7D02 - chain A; structure by X-ray diffraction, 1.65 A resolution.

# Chain A
Name: Lysozyme C
From: Gallus gallus
Notes: EC 3.2.1.17
Reference sequence: P00698 (LYSC_CHICK); residue numbers follow UniProt; this construct covers 1-147
Sequence (147 residues; numbered 1 to 147; the number before each row is that of its first residue):
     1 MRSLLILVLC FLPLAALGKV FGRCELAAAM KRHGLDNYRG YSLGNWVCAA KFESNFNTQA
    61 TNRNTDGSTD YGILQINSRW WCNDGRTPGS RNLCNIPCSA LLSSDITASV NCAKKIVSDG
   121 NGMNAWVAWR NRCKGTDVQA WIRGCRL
Unresolved in the structure: 1-18
Curated features (UniProtKB/Swiss-Prot):
  - active site: E53, D70
  - binding site (substrate): D119
  - natural variant: Y71 (Y71F; Y71S)
Disulfides: C24-C145, C48-C133, C82-C98, C94-C112

# In short
Curated annotation (UniProt) lists active-site residues E53 and D70 and substrate-binding residue D119.
Chain A is Lysozyme C (Gallus gallus); the structure, Lysozyme structure SASE2 from SASE mode, was determined
by X-ray diffraction (same publication as 7BYO, 7BYP, 7D01, 7D04 and 7D05).
